7A0G - chains BBB and HHH of the 10 polymer chains in the assembly; structure by X-ray diffraction, 6.98 A resolution (low resolution: residue-level contacts below are approximate; hydrogen-bond / salt-bridge calls are withheld).

# Chain BBB (and HHH)
Molecule: SmhB
Source organism: Serratia marcescens
Notes: chain HHH of this document is another copy of the same molecule, construct and numbering; everything in this record applies to it too
UniProtKB: A0A1Q4NVM7 (A0A1Q4NVM7_SERMA); residues 10-367 here correspond to UniProt positions 1-358 (UniProt number = residue number - 9)
Chain sequence (366 residues; each row starts with the number of its first residue):
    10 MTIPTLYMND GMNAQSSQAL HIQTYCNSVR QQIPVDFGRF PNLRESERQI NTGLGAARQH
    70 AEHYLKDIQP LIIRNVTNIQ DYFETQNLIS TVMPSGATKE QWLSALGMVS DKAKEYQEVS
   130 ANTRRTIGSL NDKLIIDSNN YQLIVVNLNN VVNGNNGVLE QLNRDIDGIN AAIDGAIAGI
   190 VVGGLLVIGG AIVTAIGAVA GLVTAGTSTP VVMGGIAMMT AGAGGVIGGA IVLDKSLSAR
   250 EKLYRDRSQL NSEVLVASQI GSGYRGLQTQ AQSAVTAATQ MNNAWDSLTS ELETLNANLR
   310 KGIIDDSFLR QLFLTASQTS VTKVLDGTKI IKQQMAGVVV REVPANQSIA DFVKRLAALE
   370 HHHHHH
Disordered / not traced: 10-23, 344-375 (chain HHH: 10-16, 214-216, 348-375)
Differences from the reference sequence: expression tag (368-375)

# How chain BBB and chain HHH interact
Residue-residue contacts (4; chain BBB residue first):
  Pro-79(BBB) / Asp-19(HHH)
  Leu-194(BBB) / Ala-230(HHH)
  Gly-198(BBB) / Ala-226(HHH)
  Gly-198(BBB) / Ala-230(HHH)
Interface residues without a listed pair, chain BBB (6 interface residues in all): Val-190, Ile-197, Ile-201
Interface residues without a listed pair, chain HHH (5 interface residues in all): Gly-184, Thr-229

# Overview
Chain BBB and chain HHH form an interface of 6 and 5 residues respectively.
Both chains are SmhB (Serratia marcescens). Entry 7A0G (Structure of the SmhB pore of the tripartite
alpha-pore forming toxin, Smh, from Serratia marcescens) was determined by X-ray diffraction (same publication
as 6ZZ5, 6ZZH, 7A26 and 7A27).
